PDB entry 4Y70 | X-ray diffraction, 2.40 A resolution | chains L and M of the 32 polymer chains in the assembly

# Chain L
Molecule: Proteasome subunit beta type-6
From: Saccharomyces cerevisiae
Notes: EC 3.4.25.1
Reference sequence: P23724 (PSB6_YEAST); residues 1-222 here correspond to UniProt positions 20-241 (UniProt number = residue number + 19)
Chain sequence (222 residues; numbered 1 to 222; the number before each row is that of its first residue):
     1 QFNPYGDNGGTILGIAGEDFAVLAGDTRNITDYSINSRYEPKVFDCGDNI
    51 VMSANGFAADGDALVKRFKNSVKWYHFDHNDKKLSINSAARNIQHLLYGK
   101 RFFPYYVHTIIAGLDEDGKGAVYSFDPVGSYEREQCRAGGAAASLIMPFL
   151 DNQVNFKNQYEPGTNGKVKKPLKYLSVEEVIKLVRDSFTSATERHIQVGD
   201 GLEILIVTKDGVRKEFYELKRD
Bound ions: Mg2+: Asp222 (shared with 3 residues of chain V)

# Chain M
Molecule: Proteasome subunit beta type-7
From: Saccharomyces cerevisiae
Notes: EC 3.4.25.1
Reference sequence: P30657 (PSB7_YEAST); residues -12 to 233 here correspond to UniProt positions 21-266 (UniProt number = residue number + 33)
Chain sequence (246 residues; numbered -12 to 233; the number before each row is that of its first residue; numbers below 1 keep their minus sign (Thr-12 is residue -12)):
   -12 TQIANAGASPMVNTQQPIVTGTSVISMKYDNGVIIAADNLGSYGSLLRFN
    38 GVERLIPVGDNTVVGISGDISDMQHIERLLKDLVTENAYDNPLADAEEAL
    88 EPSYIFEYLATVMYQRRSKMNPLWNAIIVAGVQSNGDQFLRYVNLLGVTY
   138 SSPTLATGFGAHMANPLLRKVVDRESDIPKTTVQVAEEAIVNAMRVLYYR
   188 DARSSRNFSLAIIDKNTGLTFKKNLQVENMKWDFAKDIKGYGTQKI
Unresolved in the structure: -12 to 0

# Chain L / chain M interface
Residue-residue contacts (41):
  Gln1(L) with Thr1(M), hydrogen bond
  Phe2(L) with Thr1(M); Arg104(M); Met107(M); Pro109(M), hydrophobic; Trp111(M), hydrophobic; Leu132(M), hydrophobic
  Asn3(L) with Leu133(M)
  Pro4(L) with Arg104(M), hydrogen bond (backbone-side chain); Met107(M), hydrophobic; Leu133(M)
  Tyr5(L) with Arg104(M)
  Asn8(L) with Val135(M)
  Asn29(L) with Tyr137(M)
  Ser34(L) with His149(M), hydrogen bond
  Ile35(L) with Arg156(M), hydrogen bond (backbone-side chain)
  Asn36(L) with Tyr137(M), hydrogen bond; Ser139(M)
  Ser37(L) with Ser138(M), hydrogen bond (side chain-backbone)
  Tyr39(L) with Ser138(M)
  Glu40(L) with Arg128(M), salt bridge; Tyr137(M); Ser138(M), hydrogen bond (side chain-backbone)
  Phe57(L) with Arg104(M); Leu133(M); Val135(M), hydrophobic
  Ala59(L) with Tyr101(M); Leu133(M); Gly134(M); Val135(M)
  Asp60(L) with Tyr101(M), hydrogen bond; Arg104(M), salt bridge
  Asp62(L) with Thr136(M), hydrogen bond
  Ala63(L) with Tyr101(M)
  Lys66(L) with Glu94(M), salt bridge
  Phe103(L) with Arg104(M); Ser105(M)
  Tyr105(L) with Tyr101(M)
  Glu218(L) with Arg161(M), salt bridge
  Arg221(L) with Asp160(M), salt bridge; Arg161(M)
Other interface residues (no listed pair), chain L (24 interface residues in all): Gly6
Other interface residues (no listed pair), chain M (22 interface residues in all): Leu142

# Summary
24 residues of chain L face 22 of chain M across their interface; the contacts include 9 hydrogen bonds and 5
salt bridges. Polar contacts include Glu40(L)-Arg128(M), Asp60(L)-Arg104(M) and Lys66(L)-Glu94(M).
Chain L is Proteasome subunit beta type-6 and chain M is Proteasome subunit beta type-7, both from
Saccharomyces cerevisiae; the structure, Yeast 20S proteasome in complex with Ac-LAV-ep, was determined by
X-ray diffraction, deposited together with 4Y69, 4Y6A, 4Y6V, 4Y6Z, 4Y74, 4Y75 and 34 further entries.
